PDB entry 2RMA | X-ray diffraction, 2.10 A resolution | chains D and M of the 20 polymer chains in the assembly

Chain D:
Name: Cyclosporin A
Chain sequence (11 residues; numbered 1 to 11; the number before each row is that of its first residue):
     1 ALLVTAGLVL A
Modified residues: Ala1 (D-alanine; DAL); Leu2, Leu3, Leu8, Leu10 (N-methylleucine; MLE); Val4 (N-methylvaline; MVA); Thr5 (4-methyl-4-[(E)-2-butenyl]-4,N-methyl-threonine; BMT); Ala6 (alpha-aminobutyric acid; ABA); Gly7 (sarcosine; SAR)
Glycans and other covalent adducts: covalent link Ala1-Ala11

Chain M:
Name: Peptidyl-prolyl cis-trans isomerase
Organism: Homo sapiens
Notes: EC 5.2.1.8
UniProt: P62937 (PPIA_HUMAN); residues 2-165 here correspond to UniProt positions 1-164 (UniProt number = residue number - 1)
Chain sequence (165 residues; row label = number of the first residue in the row):
     1 MVNPTVFFDI AVDGEPLGRV SFELFADKVP KTAENFRALS TGEKGFGYKG SCFHRIIPGF
    61 MCQGGDFTRH NGTGGKSIYG EKFEDENFIL KHTGPGILSM ANAGPNTNGS QFFICTAKTE
   121 WLDGKHVVFG KVKEGMNIVE AMERFGSRNG KTSKKITIAD CGQLE

Chain D / chain M interface:
Residue-residue contacts (7):
  Thr5(D) - Ala103(M)
  Gly7(D) - Thr73(M)
  Leu8(D) - Thr73(M)
  Leu8(D) - Ala103(M)
  Leu10(D) - Glu81(M)
  Leu10(D) - Lys82(M)
  Ala11(D) - Glu81(M)  hydrogen bond (backbone-side chain)
Interface residues without a listed pair, chain M (5 interface residues in all): Thr107

In short:
Chain D and chain M each contribute 5 residues to their interface, with 1 hydrogen bond. Its one
hydrogen-bonded contact is Ala11(D)-Glu81(M).
Here chain D is Cyclosporin A and chain M is Peptidyl-prolyl cis-trans isomerase (Homo sapiens). Entry 2RMA
(Crystal structures of cyclophilin A complexed with cyclosporin A and
N-methyl-4-[(E)-2-butenyl]-4,4-dimethylthreonine cyclosporin A) was determined by X-ray diffraction, deposited
together with 2RMB.
